8GBF - chains A and P of the 3 polymer chains in the assembly; structure by X-ray diffraction, 2.11 A resolution.

== Chain A ==
Protein: DNA polymerase eta
From: Homo sapiens
Notes: EC 2.7.7.7
UniProtKB: Q9Y253 (POLH_HUMAN); numbering as in UniProt (aligned over 1-432)
Sequence (432 residues; each row starts with the number of its first residue):
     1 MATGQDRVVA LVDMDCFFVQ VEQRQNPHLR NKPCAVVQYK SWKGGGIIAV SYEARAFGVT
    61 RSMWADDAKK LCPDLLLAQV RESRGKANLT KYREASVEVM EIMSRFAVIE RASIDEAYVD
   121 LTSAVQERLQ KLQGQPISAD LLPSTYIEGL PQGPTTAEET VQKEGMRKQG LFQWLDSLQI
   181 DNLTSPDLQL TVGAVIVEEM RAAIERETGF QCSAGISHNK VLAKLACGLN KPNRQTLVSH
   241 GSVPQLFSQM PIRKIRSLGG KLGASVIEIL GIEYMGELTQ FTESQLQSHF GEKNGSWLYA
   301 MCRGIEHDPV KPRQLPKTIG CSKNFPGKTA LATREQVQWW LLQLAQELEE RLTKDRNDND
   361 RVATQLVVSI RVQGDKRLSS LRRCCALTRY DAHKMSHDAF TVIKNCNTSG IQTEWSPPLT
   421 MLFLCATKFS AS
Not modelled in the structure: 1, 155-159
Swiss-Prot annotation at these positions:
  - binding site (Mg(2+)): Asp-13, Met-14, Asp-115, Glu-116
  - binding site (Mn(2+)): Asp-13, Met-14, Asp-115, Glu-116
  - binding site (a 2'-deoxyribonucleoside 5'-triphosphate): Arg-61
  - natural variant: Val-37 (deletion: In XPV), Leu-75 (deletion: In XPV), Arg-93 (R93P: In XPV), Arg-111 (R111H: In XPV), Thr-122 (T122P: In XPV), Gly-153 (G153D: In a breast cancer sample), Thr-191 (T191P: In XPV), Gly-263 (G263V: In XPV), Val-266 (V266D: In XPV), Gly-295 (G295R: In XPV), Arg-361 (R361S: In XPV)
  - mutagenesis: Tyr-52 (Y52A/F: Reduces DNA polymerase activity; Y52E: Reduces DNA polymerase activity. Increases fidelity of replication and reduces translesion bypass), Arg-61 (R61A: Reduces enzymatic activity by two-thirds), Ser-62 (S62G: Increased DNA polymerase activity and translesion bypass compared to wild-type), Ala-68 (A68S/V: Severe reduction in thymine dimer translesion bypass), Asn-324 to Pro-326 (Reduces binding to chromatin and to monoubiquitinated PCNA. Abolishes binding to monoubiquitinated PCNA; when associated with 705-E--H-713 Del)
Metal / ion sites: Ca2+: Asp-13, Met-14, Asp-115 (together with Inosine-5'-triphosphate)
Small-molecule neighbours: Inosine-5'-triphosphate (CZU; [[(2R,3S,4R,5R)-3,4-bis(oxidanyl)-5-(6-oxidanylidene-1H-purin-9-yl)oxolan-2-yl]methoxy-oxidanyl-phosphoryl] phosphono hydrogen phosphate): Asp-13, Met-14, Asp-15, Cys-16, Phe-17, Phe-18, Ile-48, Ala-49, Tyr-52, Arg-55, Arg-61, Ile-114, Asp-115, Glu-116, Lys-231

== Chain P ==
Molecule: 8-nt DNA strand
Sequence (8 nucleotides; numbered 1 to 8; the number before each row is that of its first residue):
     1 AGTGTGAG

== Interface between chain A and chain P ==
Pairs across the interface (20):
  Ser-113(A) with DG8(P), hydrogen bond to the phosphate
  Asp-115(A) with DG8(P), phosphate contact
  Glu-116(A) with DG8(P), phosphate contact
  Lys-224(A) with DG8(P), salt bridge to the phosphate
  Arg-256(A) with DA7(P), phosphate contact
  Ser-257(A) with DG6(P), phosphate contact; DA7(P), hydrogen bond to the phosphate
  Leu-258(A) with DA7(P), hydrogen bond to the phosphate
  Gly-259(A) with DA7(P), hydrogen bond to the phosphate
  Gly-260(A) with DG6(P), phosphate contact; DA7(P), phosphate contact
  Lys-261(A) with DT5(P), phosphate contact; DG6(P), hydrogen bond to the phosphate
  Leu-262(A) with DG6(P), hydrogen bond to the phosphate
  Arg-377(A) with DG4(P), salt bridge to the phosphate
  Leu-381(A) with DT3(P), phosphate contact
  Arg-382(A) with DG2(P), phosphate contact; DT3(P), hydrogen bond to the phosphate
  Arg-383(A) with DG2(P), phosphate contact
  Cys-384(A) with DG2(P), phosphate contact
Other interface residues (no listed pair), chain A (18 interface residues in all): Ile-255, Ser-380
Other interface residues (no listed pair), chain P (8 interface residues in all): DA1

== Summary ==
18 residues of chain A face 8 of chain P across their interface; the contacts include 7 hydrogen bonds and 2
salt bridges. Polar pairs include Ser-113(A)/DG8(P), Ser-257(A)/DA7(P) and Leu-258(A)/DA7(P). Chain A binds
Inosine-5'-triphosphate.
Chain A is DNA polymerase eta (Homo sapiens) and chain P is an 8-nt DNA strand; the structure, Crystal
structure of human DNA polymerase eta incorporating syn-ITP across dT, was determined by X-ray diffraction.
